Entry 6VK0 (electron microscopy, 4.10 A resolution (low resolution: residue-level contacts below are approximate; hydrogen-bond / salt-bridge calls are withheld)); this record covers chains A and B of the 4 polymer chains in the assembly.

== Chain A ==
Name: ERAD-associated E3 ubiquitin-protein ligase component HRD3
Source organism: Saccharomyces cerevisiae
UniProt: Q05787 (HRD3_YEAST); numbering as in UniProt (aligned over 1-767)
Chain sequence (767 residues; numbered 1 to 767; the number before each row is that of its first residue):
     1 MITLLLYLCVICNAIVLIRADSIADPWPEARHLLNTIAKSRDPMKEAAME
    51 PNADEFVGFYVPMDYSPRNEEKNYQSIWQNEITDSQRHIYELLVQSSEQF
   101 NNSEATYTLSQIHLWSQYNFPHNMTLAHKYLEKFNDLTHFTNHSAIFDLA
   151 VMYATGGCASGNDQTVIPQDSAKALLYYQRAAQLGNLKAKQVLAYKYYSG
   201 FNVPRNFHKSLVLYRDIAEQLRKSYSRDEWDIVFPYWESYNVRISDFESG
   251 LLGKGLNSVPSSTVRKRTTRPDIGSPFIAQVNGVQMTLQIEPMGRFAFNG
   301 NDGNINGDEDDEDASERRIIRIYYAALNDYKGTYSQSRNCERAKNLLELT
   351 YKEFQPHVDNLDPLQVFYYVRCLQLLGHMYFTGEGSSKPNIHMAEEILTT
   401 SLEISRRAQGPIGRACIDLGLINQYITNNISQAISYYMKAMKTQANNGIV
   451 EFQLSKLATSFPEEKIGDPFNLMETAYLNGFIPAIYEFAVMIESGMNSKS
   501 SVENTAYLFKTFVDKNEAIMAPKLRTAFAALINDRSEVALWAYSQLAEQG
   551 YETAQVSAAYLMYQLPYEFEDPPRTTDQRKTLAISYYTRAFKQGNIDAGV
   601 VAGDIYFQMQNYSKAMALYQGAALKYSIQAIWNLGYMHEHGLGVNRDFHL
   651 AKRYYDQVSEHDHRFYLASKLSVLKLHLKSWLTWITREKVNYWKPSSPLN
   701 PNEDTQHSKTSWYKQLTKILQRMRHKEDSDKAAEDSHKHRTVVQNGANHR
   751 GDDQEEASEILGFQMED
Disordered / not traced: 1-25, 51-56, 159-167, 271-312, 496, 687-767
Swiss-Prot annotation at these positions:
  - glycosylation (N-linked (GlcNAc...) asparagine): N101, N123, N142, N429, N611

== Chain B ==
Name: ERAD-associated E3 ubiquitin-protein ligase HRD1
Source organism: Saccharomyces cerevisiae
Notes: EC 2.3.2.27
UniProt: Q08109 (HRD1_YEAST); residue numbers follow UniProt; this construct covers 1-480
Chain sequence (480 residues; numbered 1 to 480; the number before each row is that of its first residue):
     1 MVPENRRKQLAIFVVVTYLLTFYCVYSATKTSVSFLQVTLKLNEGFNLMV
    51 LSIFILLNSTLLWQLLTKLLFGELRLIEHEHIFERLPFTIINTLFMSSLF
   101 HERYFFTVAFFGLLLLYLKVFHWILKDRLEALLQSINDSTTMKTLIFSRF
   151 SFNLVLLAVVDYQIITRCISSIYTNQKSDIESTSLYLIQVMEFTMLLIDL
   201 LNLFLQTCLNFWEFYRSQQSLSNENNHIVHGDPTDENTVESDQSQPVLND
   251 DDDDDDDDRQFTGLEGKFMYEKAIDVFTRFLKTALHLSMLIPFRMPMMLL
   301 KDVVWDILALYQSGTSLWKIWRNNKQLDDTLVTVTVEQLQNSANDDNICI
   351 ICMDELIHSPNQQTWKNKNKKPKRLPCGHILHLSCLKNWMERSQTCPICR
   401 LPVFDEKGNVVQTTFTSNSDITTQTTVTDSTGIATDQQGFANEVDLLPTR
   451 TTSPDIRIVPTQNIDTLAMRTRSTSTPSPT
Disordered / not traced: 221-264, 325-480

== Chain A / chain B interface ==
Pairs across the interface - 14 pairs, chain A then chain B:
  Y567(A) with S32(B)
  E568(A) with K30(B); S32(B); V33(B)
  F569(A) with T29(B); K30(B)
  I628(A) with L36(B)
  Q629(A) with S34(B)
  R664(A) with L40(B)
  F665(A) with L36(B); L40(B)
  L667(A) with T39(B)
  A668(A) with L36(B); T39(B)
Other interface residues (no listed pair), chain A (15 interface residues in all): G255, L256, L565, E570, W632, L671
Other interface residues (no listed pair), chain B (10 interface residues in all): F35, Q37

== Summary ==
The interface between chain A and chain B involves 15 residues on one side and 10 on the other.
Here chain A is ERAD-associated E3 ubiquitin-protein ligase component HRD3 and chain B is ERAD-associated E3
ubiquitin-protein ligase HRD1, both from Saccharomyces cerevisiae. Entry 6VK0 (CryoEM structure of
Hrd1-Usa1/Der1/Hrd3 of the flipped topology) was determined by electron microscopy (same publication as 6VJY,
6VJZ, 6VK1 and 6VK3).
